PDB entry 6JJB | X-ray diffraction, 1.51 A resolution | chain A

[Chain A]
Protein: Bromodomain-containing protein 4
Organism: Homo sapiens
Reference sequence: O60885 (BRD4_HUMAN); residue numbers follow UniProt; this construct covers 44-167
Sequence (125 residues; numbered 43 to 167; the number before each row is that of its first residue):
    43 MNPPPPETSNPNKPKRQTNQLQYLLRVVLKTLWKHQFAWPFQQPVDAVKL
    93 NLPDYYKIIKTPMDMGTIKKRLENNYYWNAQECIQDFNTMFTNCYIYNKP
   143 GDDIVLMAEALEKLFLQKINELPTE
Differences from the reference sequence: initiating methionine (43)
Residues lining bound ligands: BT0 (2-methoxy-N-(1-methyl-2-oxidanylidene-benzo[cd]indol-6-yl)benzenesulfonamide): W81, P82, F83, V87, L92, L94, Y97, C136, Y139, N140, I146
Curated features (UniProtKB/Swiss-Prot):
  - site: N140 (Acetylated histone binding)
  - cross-link: K99 (Glycyl lysine isopeptide (Lys-Gly) (interchain with G-Cter in SUMO2))
  - natural variant: D145 (D145G: Found in a patient with a neurodevelopmental syndrome; uncertain significance)
  - mutagenesis: N140 (N140A: Abolishes binding to acetylated histones)

[In short]
Chain A binds compound BT0. UniProt lists one mutagenesis site.
Chain A is Bromodomain-containing protein 4 (Homo sapiens); the structure, BRD4 in complex with ZZM1, was
determined by X-ray diffraction, deposited together with 6JJ3.
